Entry 8SMC (electron microscopy, 4.02 A resolution (low resolution: residue-level contacts below are approximate; hydrogen-bond / salt-bridge calls are withheld)); this record covers chain C.

[Chain C]
Protein: non-specific serine/threonine protein kinase
Organism: Homo sapiens
UniProt: Q17RV3 (Q17RV3_HUMAN); residue numbers follow UniProt; this construct covers 1327-2527
Sequence (1201 residues; each row starts with the number of its first residue):
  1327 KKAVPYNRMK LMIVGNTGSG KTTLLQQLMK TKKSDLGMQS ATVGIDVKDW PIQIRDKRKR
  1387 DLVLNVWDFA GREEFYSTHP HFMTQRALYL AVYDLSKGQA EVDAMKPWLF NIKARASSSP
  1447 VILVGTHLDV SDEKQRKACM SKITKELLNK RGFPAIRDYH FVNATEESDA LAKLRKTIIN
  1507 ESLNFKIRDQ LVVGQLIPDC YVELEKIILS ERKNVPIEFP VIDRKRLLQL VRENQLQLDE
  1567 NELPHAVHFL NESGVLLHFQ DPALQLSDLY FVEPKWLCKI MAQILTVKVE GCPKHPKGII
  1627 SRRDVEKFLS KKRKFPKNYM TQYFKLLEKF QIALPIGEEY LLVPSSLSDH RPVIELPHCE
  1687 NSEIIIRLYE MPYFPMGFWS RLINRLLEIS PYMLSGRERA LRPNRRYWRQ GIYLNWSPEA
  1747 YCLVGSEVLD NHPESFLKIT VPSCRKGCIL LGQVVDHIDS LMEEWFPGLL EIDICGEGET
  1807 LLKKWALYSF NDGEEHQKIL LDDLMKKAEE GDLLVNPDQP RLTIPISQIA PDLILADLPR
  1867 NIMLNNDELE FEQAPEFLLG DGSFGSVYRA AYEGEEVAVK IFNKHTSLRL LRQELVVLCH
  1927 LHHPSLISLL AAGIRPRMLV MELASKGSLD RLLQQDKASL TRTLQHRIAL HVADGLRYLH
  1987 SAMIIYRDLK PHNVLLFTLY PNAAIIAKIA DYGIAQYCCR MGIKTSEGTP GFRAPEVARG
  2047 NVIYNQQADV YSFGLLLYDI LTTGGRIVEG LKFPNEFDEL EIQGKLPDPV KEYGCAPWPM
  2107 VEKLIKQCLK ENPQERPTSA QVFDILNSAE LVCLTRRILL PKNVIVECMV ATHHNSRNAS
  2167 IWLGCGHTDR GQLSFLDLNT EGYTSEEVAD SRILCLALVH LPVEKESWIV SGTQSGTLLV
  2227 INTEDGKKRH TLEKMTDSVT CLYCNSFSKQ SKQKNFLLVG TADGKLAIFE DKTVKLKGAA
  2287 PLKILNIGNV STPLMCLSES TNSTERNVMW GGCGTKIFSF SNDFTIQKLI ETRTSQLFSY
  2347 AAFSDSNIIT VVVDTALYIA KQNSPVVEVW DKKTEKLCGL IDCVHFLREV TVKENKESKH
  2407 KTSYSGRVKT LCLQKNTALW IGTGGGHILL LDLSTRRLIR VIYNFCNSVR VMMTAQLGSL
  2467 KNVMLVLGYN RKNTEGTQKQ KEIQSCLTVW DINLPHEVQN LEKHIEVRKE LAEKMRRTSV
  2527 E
Not modelled in the structure: 1327-1328, 1357-1364, 1471-1477, 1614-1643, 1646, 1653-1665, 1718-1728, 1797-1806, 2251-2258, 2341-2347, 2398-2408, 2478-2486
Construct notes: conflict Arg1732 (Met in Q17RV3), Thr2408 (Met in Q17RV3)
Small-molecule neighbours:
  - GDP (guanosine-5'-diphosphate): Gly1341, Thr1343, Gly1344, Gly1346, Lys1347, Thr1348, Thr1349, Gln1365, Ser1366, Ala1367, Thr1368, Phe1395, Gly1397, His1453, Ala1490
  - TVT (2-methyl-2-(3-methyl-4-{[4-(methylamino)-5-(trifluoromethyl)pyrimidin-2-yl]amino}-1H-pyrazol-1-yl)propanenitrile): Leu1885, Val1893, Arg1895, Ala1904, Ile1933, Met1947, Glu1948, Leu1949, Ala1950, Ser1951, Gly1953, Ser1954, Arg1957, Leu2001, Ala2016
From the paper describing this entry:
  - conformationally variable residues (side-chain flip): Tyr1699

[In short]
Ligands of chain C: GDP and compound TVT. The paper reports conformational variability at Tyr1699.
Chain C is non-specific serine/threonine protein kinase (Homo sapiens); the structure, Cryo-EM structure of
LRRK2 bound with type-I inhibitor DNL201, was determined by electron microscopy together with 8FO2, 8FO8 and
8FO9 from the same study.
